Entry 5H6J (X-ray diffraction, 1.90 A resolution); this record covers chain A.

== Chain A ==
Protein: Pierisin-1
Organism: Pieris rapae
Notes: EC 2.4.2.-
UniProt: H3JU00 (H3JU00_PIERA); numbering as in UniProt (aligned over 1-233)
Sequence (271 residues; row label = number of the first residue in the row; numbers below 1 keep their minus sign (Gly-37 is residue -37)):
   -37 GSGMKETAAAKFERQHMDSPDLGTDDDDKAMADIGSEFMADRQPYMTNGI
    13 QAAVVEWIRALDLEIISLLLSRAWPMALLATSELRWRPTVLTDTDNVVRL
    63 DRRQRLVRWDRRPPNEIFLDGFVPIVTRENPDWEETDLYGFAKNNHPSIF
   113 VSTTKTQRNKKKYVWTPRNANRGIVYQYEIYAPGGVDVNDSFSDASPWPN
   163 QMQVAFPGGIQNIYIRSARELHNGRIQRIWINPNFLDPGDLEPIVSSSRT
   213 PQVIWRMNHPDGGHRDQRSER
Unresolved in the structure: -37 to 6, 122-124, 231-233
Differences from the reference sequence: expression tag (-37 to 0); engineered mutation Gln165 (Glu in H3JU00)
Small-molecule neighbours: NAD (nicotinamide-adenine-dinucleotide): Val69, Arg70, Trp71, Asp72, Arg73, Arg74, Val85, Pro86, Ile87, Asn107, Ser114, Thr115, Thr116, Trp127, Gln163, Gln165
What the authors report for this chain:
  - catalytic residues: Arg70, Ser114, Thr115, Thr116, Gln163 (by similarity / conservation)
  - mutagenesis - R120S, K122A, K124A, W127A, R181A, R187A: decreased binding to DNA
  - mutagenesis - R73A, H108A, K117A, K123A, R130A, R134A, W160A: unchanged binding to DNA
  - mutagenesis - K122N/K123N/K124N, R181A/R187A: abolished binding to DNA

== Overview ==
Ligands of chain A: NAD. The paper reports catalytic residues Arg70, Ser114 and Thr115 among others; R120S,
K122A and K124A, among others, reduce binding to DNA; 15 substitutions were tested in all.
Chain A is Pierisin-1 (Pieris rapae); the structure, DNA targeting ADP-ribosyltransferase Pierisin-1 in
complex with beta-NAD+, was determined by X-ray diffraction together with 5H6K, 5H6L, 5H6M and 5H6N from the
same study.
